PDB entry 1H6P | X-ray diffraction, 2.20 A resolution | chains A and B

== Chain A ==
Protein: Telomeric repeat binding factor 2
From: Homo sapiens
Notes: fragment: dimerisation domain residues 43-245
Reference sequence: Q15554 (Q15554); residues 43-245 here = UniProt positions 43-245
Sequence (203 residues; numbered 43 to 245; the number before each row is that of its first residue):
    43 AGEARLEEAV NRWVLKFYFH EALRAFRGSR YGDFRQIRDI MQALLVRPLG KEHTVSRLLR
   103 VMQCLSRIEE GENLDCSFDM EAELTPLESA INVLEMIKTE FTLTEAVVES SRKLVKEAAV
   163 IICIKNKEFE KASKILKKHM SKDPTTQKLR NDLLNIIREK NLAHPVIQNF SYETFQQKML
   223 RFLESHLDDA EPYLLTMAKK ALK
Disordered / not traced: 93-96, 117-118, 183-191

== Chain B ==
Protein: Telomeric repeat binding factor 2
From: Homo sapiens
Notes: fragment: dimerisation domain residues 43-245
Reference sequence: Q15554 (Q15554); residues 1043-1245 here correspond to UniProt positions 43-245 (UniProt number = residue number - 1000)
Sequence (203 residues; row label = number of the first residue in the row):
  1043 AGEARLEEAV NRWVLKFYFH EALRAFRGSR YGDFRQIRDI MQALLVRPLG KEHTVSRLLR
  1103 VMQCLSRIEE GENLDCSFDM EAELTPLESA INVLEMIKTE FTLTEAVVES SRKLVKEAAV
  1163 IICIKNKEFE KASKILKKHM SKDPTTQKLR NDLLNIIREK NLAHPVIQNF SYETFQQKML
  1223 RFLESHLDDA EPYLLTMAKK ALK
Disordered / not traced: 1043-1044, 1116-1118, 1183-1191, 1245

== Chain A / chain B interface ==
Residue-residue contacts (45):
  Q84(A) - F1120(B)
  Q84(A) - M1122(B)
  L87(A) - S1119(B)
  L87(A) - F1120(B)
  L87(A) - M1122(B)  hydrophobic
  V88(A) - S1119(B)
  L101(A) - F1120(B)  hydrophobic
  L101(A) - M1122(B)
  R102(A) - F1120(B)
  M104(A) - M1122(B)  hydrophobic
  Q105(A) - F1120(B)
  Q105(A) - D1121(B)  hydrogen bond (side chain-backbone)
  Q105(A) - M1122(B)
  Q105(A) - A1124(B)
  Q105(A) - E1125(B)
  R109(A) - M1122(B)  hydrogen bond (side chain-backbone)
  R109(A) - E1123(B)  hydrogen bond (side chain-backbone)
  R109(A) - A1124(B)
  R109(A) - E1125(B)  salt bridge
  S119(A) - L1087(B)
  F120(A) - L1087(B)
  F120(A) - L1101(B)
  F120(A) - R1102(B)
  F120(A) - Q1105(B)
  D121(A) - Q1105(B)  hydrogen bond (backbone-side chain)
  M122(A) - L1087(B)  hydrophobic
  M122(A) - L1101(B)  hydrophobic
  M122(A) - M1104(B)  hydrophobic
  M122(A) - Q1105(B)
  M122(A) - R1109(B)  hydrogen bond (backbone-side chain)
  E123(A) - R1109(B)  hydrogen bond (backbone-side chain)
  A124(A) - Q1105(B)
  A124(A) - R1109(B)
  E125(A) - Q1105(B)
  E125(A) - R1109(B)  salt bridge
  E125(A) - S1131(B)  hydrogen bond
  E125(A) - N1134(B)  hydrogen bond
  E125(A) - V1135(B)
  E125(A) - M1138(B)
  L126(A) - N1134(B)
  S131(A) - E1125(B)  hydrogen bond
  N134(A) - E1125(B)
  N134(A) - L1126(B)
  V135(A) - E1125(B)
  M138(A) - E1125(B)
Interface residues without a listed pair, chain A (22 interface residues in all): R80, S108
Interface residues without a listed pair, chain B (21 interface residues in all): R1080, Q1084, V1088

== Overview ==
Chain A and chain B form an interface of 22 and 21 residues respectively, with 9 hydrogen bonds and 2 salt
bridges. Among the polar pairs are R109(A)-E1125(B), E125(A)-R1109(B) and Q105(A)-D1121(B).
Both chains are Telomeric repeat binding factor 2 (Homo sapiens). Entry 1H6P (Dimeristion domain from human
TRF2) was determined by X-ray diffraction.
